PDB entry 2A78 | X-ray diffraction, 1.81 A resolution | chains A and B

Chain A:
Name: Ras-related protein Ral-A
Source organism: Homo sapiens
Reference sequence: P11233 (RALA_HUMAN); residue numbers follow UniProt; this construct covers 9-183
Sequence (187 residues; each row starts with the number of its first residue; numbers below 1 keep their minus sign (Gly-3 is residue -3)):
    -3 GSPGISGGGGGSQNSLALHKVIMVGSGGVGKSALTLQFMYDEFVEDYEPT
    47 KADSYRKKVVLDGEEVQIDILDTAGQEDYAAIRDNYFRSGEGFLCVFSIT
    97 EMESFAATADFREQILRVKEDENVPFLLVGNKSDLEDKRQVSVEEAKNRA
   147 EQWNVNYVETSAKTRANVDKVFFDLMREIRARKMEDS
Unresolved in the structure: -3 to 12, 183
Differences from the reference sequence: cloning artifact (-3 to 8)
Bound ions: Mg2+: Ser28 (together with GDP)
Ligand contacts: GDP (guanosine-5'-diphosphate): Ser22, Gly23, Gly24, Val25, Gly26, Lys27, Ser28, Ala29, Phe39, Val40, Glu41, Asp42, Tyr43, Asn127, Lys128, Asp130, Leu131, Ser157, Ala158, Lys159
UniProt features mapped onto this chain:
  - motif: Tyr43 to Tyr51 (Effector region)
  - binding site (GTP): Gly24 to Ala29, Val40 to Thr46, Asn127 to Asp130
  - glycosylation: Thr46 (Microbial infection: O-linked (Glc) threonine)
  - natural variant: Val25 (V25L: In HINCONS; V25M: In HINCONS), Lys128 (K128R: In HINCONS), Asp130 (D130G: In HINCONS), Ser157 (S157A: In HINCONS), Ala158 (deletion: In HINCONS; uncertain significance)
  - mutagenesis: Gly23 (G23V: Impaired cytokinesis, as shown by increased number of binucleate cells. No effect on interaction with EXOC2 and EXOC8. No effect on cytokinesis; when associated with R-38 or W-48 ...), Glu38 (E38R: Impaired cytokinesis, as shown by increased number of binucleate cells. No effect on cytokinesis; when associated with V-23. Decreased interaction with EXOC2 and EXOC8; when associated with V-23), Thr46 (T46A: Abolished monoglucosylation by P.sordellii toxin TcsL), Lys47 (K47E: Strongly reduces interaction with EXOC8; K47I: No effect on interaction with EXOC8), Ala48 (A48W: Impaired cytokinesis, as shown by increased number of binucleate cells. No effect on cytokinesis; when associated with V-23. Decreased interaction with EXOC2 and EXOC8 ...), Asp49 (D49E: No effect on cytokinesis; when associated with L-72; D49N: No effect on cytokinesis. Impaired cytokinesis, as shown by increased number of binucleate cells; when associated with L-72), Ser50 (S50W: Strongly reduces interaction with EXOC8), Arg52 (R52A: Strongly reduces interaction with EXOC8; R52W: No effect on interaction with EXOC8), Gln72 (Q72L: Impaired cytokinesis, as shown by increased number of binucleate cells. Impaired cytokinesis; when associated with N-49 or 1-M--S-11. No effect on cytokinesis; when associated with E-49), Asn81 (N81A: No effect on interaction with EXOC8; N81R: Strongly reduces interaction with EXOC8)
From the paper describing this entry:
  - post-translational modification sites: Thr46 (citing earlier work)
  - conformationally variable residues (loop rearrangement, order/disorder transition): Val40 to Ala48, Ala70 to Ile78

Chain B:
Name: Mono-ADP-ribosyltransferase C3
Source organism: Clostridium botulinum D phage
Notes: EC 2.4.2.-
Reference sequence: P15879 (ARC3_CBDP); residue numbers follow UniProt; this construct covers 41-251
Sequence (223 residues; row label = number of the first residue in the row):
    29 GSPGISGGGGGSAYSNTYQEFTNIDQAKAWGNAQYKKYGLSKSEKEAIVS
    79 YTKSASEINGKLRQNKGVINGFPSNLIKQVELLDKSFNKMKTPENIMLFR
   129 GDDPAYLGTEFQNTLLNSNGTINKTAFEKAKAKFLNKDRLEYGYISTSLM
   179 NVSQFAGRPIITKFKVAKGSKAGYIDPISAFAGQLEMLLPRHSTYHIDDM
   229 RLSSDGKQIIITATMMGTAINPK
Unresolved in the structure: 29-44
Differences from the reference sequence: cloning artifact (29-40)
UniProt features mapped onto this chain:
  - active site: Arg128, Ser174, Glu214
  - binding site (NAD(+)): Thr80, Asn87, Arg91, Arg128 to Asp131, Arg167 to Glu169, Phe183 to Arg186, Gln212 to Glu214
  - site: Glu214 (Transition state stabilizer)
  - mutagenesis: Gly99 (G99D: Reduces interaction with human RALA), Glu109 (E109A: Loss of interaction with human RALA), Ser174 (S174A: No effect on enzyme activity), Gln182 (Q182A: No effect on NAD binding. No effect on enzyme activity), Arg186 (R186E: Loss of NAD binding and loss of activity), Gln212 (Q212A: Reduces affinity for NAD 2-fold. No effect on enzyme activity)
From the paper describing this entry:
  - mutagenesis - G99D: decreased binding to Ras-related protein Ral-A (chain A)
  - mutagenesis - P205A: unchanged binding to Ras-related protein Ral-A (chain A)

Chain A / chain B interface:
Pairs across the interface - 48 pairs, chain A then chain B:
  Gly21(A) with Val96(B)
  Ser22(A) with Asn93(B), hydrogen bond
  Gly23(A) with Asn93(B), hydrogen bond (backbone-backbone); Lys94(B); Val96(B)
  Thr46(A) with His220(B)
  Thr69(A) with Asn98(B)
  Ala70(A) with Val96(B)
  Gly71(A) with Val96(B); Ile97(B), hydrogen bond (backbone-backbone); Asn98(B)
  Gln72(A) with Gly95(B); Val96(B); Ile97(B); Arg219(B), hydrogen bond (backbone-side chain); His220(B)
  Glu73(A) with Ala247(B); Ile248(B); Asn249(B)
  Asp74(A) with Ile97(B); Ile105(B)
  Tyr75(A) with Ile97(B), hydrophobic; Ile105(B); Glu109(B); Asp112(B), hydrogen bond; Ile248(B)
  Ala76(A) with Ile105(B)
  Arg79(A) with Ile97(B); Asn98(B), hydrogen bond (side chain-backbone); Phe100(B), hydrogen bond (side chain-backbone); Ile105(B)
  Tyr82(A) with Asn98(B), hydrogen bond
  Phe83(A) with Asn98(B)
  Glu97(A) with Lys94(B), salt bridge
  Glu99(A) with Gln92(B), hydrogen bond (backbone-side chain)
  Ala102(A) with Gln92(B)
  Ala103(A) with Gln92(B); Asn93(B)
  Asp106(A) with Lys89(B), salt bridge; Gly99(B)
  Phe107(A) with Asn93(B); Val96(B), hydrophobic; Asn98(B); Gly99(B)
  Gln110(A) with Asn98(B); Gly99(B); Phe100(B); Pro101(B)
Interface residues without a listed pair, chain B (24 interface residues in all): Arg91, Ser102, Val108, Lys113, Pro250
From the paper, about this interface:
  - pairs named by the authors: Glu109(B)-Tyr75(A)
  - interface residues, chain A: Gly21(A), Ala70(A), Phe83(A)
  - interface residues, chain B: Lys89(B), Asn93(B), Arg219(B), Ala247(B)

Overview:
22 residues of chain A and 24 residues of chain B are in contact; the contacts include 9 hydrogen bonds and 2
salt bridges. Polar pairs include Glu97(A)-Lys94(B), Asp106(A)-Lys89(B) and Ser22(A)-Asn93(B). The authors
report a contact between Glu109(B) and Tyr75(A). The paper reports that G99D of chain B reduces binding to
Ras-related protein Ral-A (chain A); interface residues Gly21(A), Ala70(A) and Lys89(B) among others.
Chain A is Ras-related protein Ral-A (Homo sapiens) and chain B is Mono-ADP-ribosyltransferase C3 (Clostridium
botulinum D phage); the structure, Crystal structure of the C3bot-RalA complex reveals a novel type of action
of a bacterial exoenzyme, was determined by X-ray diffraction together with 2A9K from the same study.
